6EYC - chains 3 and 7 of the 6 polymer chains in the assembly; structure by electron microscopy, 3.80 A resolution.

# Chain 3
Name: DNA replication licensing factor MCM3
Source organism: Saccharomyces cerevisiae (strain ATCC 204508 / S288c)
Notes: EC 3.6.4.12
UniProt: P24279 (MCM3_YEAST); residues 1-971 here = UniProt positions 1-971
Amino-acid sequence (971 residues; row label = number of the first residue in the row):
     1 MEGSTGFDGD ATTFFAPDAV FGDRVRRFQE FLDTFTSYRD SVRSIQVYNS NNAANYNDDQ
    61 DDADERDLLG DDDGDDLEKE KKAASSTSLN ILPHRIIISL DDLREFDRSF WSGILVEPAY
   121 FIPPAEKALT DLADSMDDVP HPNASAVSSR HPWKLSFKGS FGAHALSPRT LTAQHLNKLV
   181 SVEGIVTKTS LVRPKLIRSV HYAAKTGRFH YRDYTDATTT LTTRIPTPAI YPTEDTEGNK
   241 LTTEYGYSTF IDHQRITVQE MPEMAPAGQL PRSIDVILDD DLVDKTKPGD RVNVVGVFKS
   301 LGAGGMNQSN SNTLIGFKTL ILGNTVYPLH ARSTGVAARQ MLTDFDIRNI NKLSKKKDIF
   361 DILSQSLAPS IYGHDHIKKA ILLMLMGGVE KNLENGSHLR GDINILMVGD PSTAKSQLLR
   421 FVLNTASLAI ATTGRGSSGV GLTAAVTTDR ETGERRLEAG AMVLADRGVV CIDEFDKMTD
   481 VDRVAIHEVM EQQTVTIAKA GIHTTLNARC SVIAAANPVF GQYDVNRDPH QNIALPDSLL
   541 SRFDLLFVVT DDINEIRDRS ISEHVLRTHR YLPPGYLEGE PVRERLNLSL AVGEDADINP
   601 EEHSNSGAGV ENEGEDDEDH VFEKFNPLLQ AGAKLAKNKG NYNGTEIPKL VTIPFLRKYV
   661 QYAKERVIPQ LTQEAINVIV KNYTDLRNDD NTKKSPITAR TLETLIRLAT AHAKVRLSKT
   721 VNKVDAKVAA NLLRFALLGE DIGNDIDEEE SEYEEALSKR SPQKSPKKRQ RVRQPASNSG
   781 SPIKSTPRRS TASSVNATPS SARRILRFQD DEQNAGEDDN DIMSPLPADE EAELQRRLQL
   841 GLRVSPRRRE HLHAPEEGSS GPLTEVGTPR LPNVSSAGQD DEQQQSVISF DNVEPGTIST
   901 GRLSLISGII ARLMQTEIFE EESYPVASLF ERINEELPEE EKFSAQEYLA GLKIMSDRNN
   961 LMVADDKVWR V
Disordered / not traced: 1-12, 62-90, 142-150, 311-313, 571-650, 739-971
Ligand contacts:
  - ADP (adenosine-5'-diphosphate), molecule 1: Ser370, Ile371, Tyr372, His374, Pro411, Ser412, Thr413, Ala414, Lys415, Ser416, Gln417
  - ADP, molecule 2: Leu399, Glu491, Arg542, Ala699, Arg700, Glu703
Curated features (UniProtKB/Swiss-Prot):
  - motif: Ser541 to Asp544 (Arginine finger)
  - binding site (ATP): Gly409 to Ser416
  - modified residue: Ser761 (Phosphoserine), Ser777 (Phosphoserine), Ser781 (Phosphoserine), Thr868 (Phosphothreonine)
  - mutagenesis: Lys415 (K415A: No effect on MCM2-7 complex helicase activity. Loss of MCM2-7 complex helicase activity; when associated with MCM5 A-422. Reduces MCM2-7 complex helicase activity ...)

# Chain 7
Name: DNA replication licensing factor MCM7
Source organism: Saccharomyces cerevisiae (strain ATCC 204508 / S288c)
Notes: EC 3.6.4.12
UniProt: P38132 (MCM7_YEAST); residue numbers follow UniProt; this construct covers 1-845
Amino-acid sequence (845 residues; numbered 1 to 845; the number before each row is that of its first residue):
     1 MSAALPSIQL PVDYNNLFNE ITDFLVTFKQ DTLSSDATRN ENEDENLDAE NIEQHLLEKG
    61 PKYMAMLQKV ANRELNSVII DLDDILQYQN EKFLQGTQAD DLVSAIQQNA NHFTELFCRA
   121 IDNNMPLPTK EIDYKDDVLD VILNQRRLRN ERMLSDRTNE IRSENLMDTT MDPPSSMNDA
   181 LREVVEDETE LFPPNLTRRY FLYFKPLSQN CARRYRKKAI SSKPLSVRQI KGDFLGQLIT
   241 VRGIITRVSD VKPAVEVIAY TCDQCGYEVF QEVNSRTFTP LSECTSEECS QNQTKGQLFM
   301 STRASKFSAF QECKIQELSQ QVPVGHIPRS LNIHVNGTLV RSLSPGDIVD VTGIFLPAPY
   361 TGFKALKAGL LTETYLEAQF VRQHKKKFAS FSLTSDVEER VMELITSGDV YNRLAKSIAP
   421 EIYGNLDVKK ALLLLLVGGV DKRVGDGMKI RGDINVCLMG DPGVAKSQLL KAICKISPRG
   481 VYTTGKGSSG VGLTAAVMKD PVTDEMILEG GALVLADNGI CCIDEFDKMD ESDRTAIHEV
   541 MEQQTISISK AGINTTLNAR TSILAAANPL YGRYNPRLSP LDNINLPAAL LSRFDILFLM
   601 LDIPSRDDDE KLAEHVTYVH MHNKQPDLDF TPVEPSKMRE YIAYAKTKRP VMSEAVNDYV
   661 VQAYIRLRQD SKREMDSKFS FGQATPRTLL GIIRLSQALA KLRLADMVDI DDVEEALRLV
   721 RVSKESLYQE TNKSKEDESP TTKIFTIIKK MLQETGKNTL SYENIVKTVR LRGFTMLQLS
   781 NCIQEYSYLN VWHLINEGNT LKFVDDGTMD TDQEDSLVST PKLAPQTTAS ANVSAQDSDI
   841 DLQDA
Disordered / not traced: 32-58, 167-176, 217-219, 730-845
Ion coordination: Zn2+: Cys262, Cys265, Cys284
Ligand contacts:
  - ADP (adenosine-5'-diphosphate), molecule 1: Glu421, Ile422, Tyr423, Pro462, Gly463, Val464, Ala465, Lys466, Ser467, Gln468, Leu612, Val616
  - ADP, molecule 2: Met448, Ile450, Glu542, Arg593, Pro686, Arg687, Leu690
Curated features (UniProtKB/Swiss-Prot):
  - motif: Ser592 to Asp595 (Arginine finger)
  - binding site (ATP): Tyr423, Gly463, Ala465, Lys466, Ser467, Asn568, Arg593, Arg687
  - modified residue: Thr811 (Phosphothreonine), Ser819 (Phosphoserine), Ser838 (Phosphoserine)
  - mutagenesis: Lys466 (K466A: Loss of MCM2-7 complex helicase activity)

# Chain 3 / chain 7 interface
Pairs across the interface (107):
  Gln60(3) with Ile220(7)
  Asp61(3) with Arg216(7)
  Arg193(3) with Leu371(7); Thr372(7)
  Pro194(3) with Leu235(7), hydrophobic; Leu371(7); Thr372(7), hydrogen bond (backbone-side chain)
  Lys195(3) with Ala368(7); Gly369(7); Leu370(7)
  Leu196(3) with Leu370(7), hydrogen bond (backbone-backbone)
  Phe209(3) with Pro6(7); Ser7(7); Ile8(7), hydrogen bond (backbone-backbone); Leu10(7), hydrophobic; Val12(7), hydrophobic
  His210(3) with Leu5(7), hydrogen bond (side chain-backbone); Pro6(7)
  Tyr211(3) with Pro6(7), hydrogen bond (backbone-backbone); Ile8(7), hydrophobic
  Arg212(3) with Leu5(7)
  Tyr214(3) with Leu370(7), hydrophobic
  Asp216(3) with Ala368(7)
  Pro232(3) with Leu5(7), hydrophobic
  Glu234(3) with Leu5(7)
  Asp235(3) with Leu5(7)
  Thr236(3) with Leu5(7)
  Glu244(3) with Tyr14(7), hydrogen bond; Asn109(7), hydrogen bond; His112(7), salt bridge
  Tyr245(3) with Asn109(7); Gly236(7); Leu356(7), hydrophobic
  Gly246(3) with Leu235(7)
  Tyr247(3) with Tyr14(7)
  Phe250(3) with Asp233(7); Leu235(7), hydrophobic
  Ile251(3) with Asp233(7)
  Asp252(3) with Lys231(7); Gly232(7)
  His253(3) with Ala368(7); Leu371(7)
  Arg255(3) with Leu366(7), hydrogen bond (side chain-backbone); Lys367(7), hydrogen bond (side chain-backbone); Ala368(7)
  Asp280(3) with Asp233(7)
  Asp284(3) with Lys231(7), salt bridge
  Lys287(3) with His326(7)
  Lys318(3) with Ala365(7); Lys367(7)
  Lys391(3) with Asn623(7)
  Asn392(3) with Asn623(7)
  Leu393(3) with Glu421(7); Asn623(7)
  Glu394(3) with Glu421(7)
  Gly396(3) with Glu421(7)
  Ser397(3) with Glu421(7); Gln468(7)
  Leu399(3) with His620(7)
  Thr452(3) with Tyr360(7)
  Glu454(3) with Pro501(7)
  Ala459(3) with Ile327(7), hydrophobic
  Asp466(3) with Gly325(7)
  Arg467(3) with Val324(7)
  Asp480(3) with Lys486(7), salt bridge
  Val481(3) with Lys486(7)
  Val484(3) with Lys486(7); Lys528(7)
  His487(3) with Glu525(7)
  Glu488(3) with Thr484(7), hydrogen bond; Glu525(7), hydrogen bond (backbone-side chain)
  Gln492(3) with Ser467(7), hydrogen bond; Tyr482(7), hydrogen bond
  Thr496(3) with Tyr482(7); Thr484(7)
  Ala498(3) with Ser488(7); Val491(7); Gly492(7), hydrogen bond (backbone-backbone)
  Lys499(3) with Ser488(7)
  Ala500(3) with Ala496(7), hydrophobic; Glu509(7)
  Gly501(3) with Arg247(7), hydrogen bond (backbone-side chain); Met498(7)
  His503(3) with Gly510(7); Gly511(7); Leu515(7)
  Thr504(3) with Gln316(7)
  Thr505(3) with Ser319(7), hydrogen bond (backbone-side chain)
  Asn507(3) with Ser319(7)
  Asp537(3) with Tyr571(7); Arg573(7), salt bridge
  Leu671(3) with Thr617(7); His620(7); Met621(7)
  Ile679(3) with Thr617(7)
  Val680(3) with Glu610(7)
  Thr684(3) with Glu610(7)
  Arg687(3) with Asp602(7), salt bridge; Pro604(7); Asp609(7), salt bridge
  Asn688(3) with Arg606(7), hydrogen bond
  Asn691(3) with Pro604(7)
  Pro696(3) with Arg573(7)
  Ala699(3) with Gly463(7)
  Arg700(3) with Gly463(7)
  Leu702(3) with Val616(7), hydrophobic
  Ile706(3) with His620(7)
Interface residues without a listed pair, chain 3 (85 interface residues in all): Tyr202, Arg208, Thr218, Thr243, Val389, Asn395, His398, Leu457, Val463, Leu464, Ile502, Ser538, Ser541, Arg542, Ile676, Glu703
Interface residues without a listed pair, chain 7 (79 interface residues in all): Asn111, Thr246, Gln320, Pro323, Pro357, Thr361, Gly362, Phe363, Glu373, Pro462, Lys471, Ile603, Leu612, Ala613, Val619

# Overview
85 residues of chain 3 face 79 of chain 7 across their interface, with 17 hydrogen bonds and 6 salt bridges.
Polar contacts include Glu244(3)-His112(7), Asp284(3)-Lys231(7) and Asp480(3)-Lys486(7). One ADP molecule is
bound between chain 3 and chain 7. Ligands of chain 3: ADP.
Chain 3 is DNA replication licensing factor MCM3 and chain 7 is DNA replication licensing factor MCM7, both
from Saccharomyces cerevisiae (strain ATCC 204508 / S288c); the structure, Re-refinement of the MCM2-7 double
hexamer using ISOLDE, was determined by electron microscopy.
